PDB entry 2DLF | X-ray diffraction, 1.55 A resolution | chains L and H

Chain L:
Molecule: Protein (anti-dansyl immunoglobulin IGG2A(S)-kappa (light chain))
From: Mus musculus
Notes: fragment: fv fragment (vl domain) synonym: anti-dansyl fv fragment
UniProt: P01631 (KV2G_MOUSE); the construct lacks a stretch of the UniProt sequence, so the offset changes along the chain: 1-27 = UniProt 1-27; 28-108 = UniProt 33-113
Sequence (113 residues; numbered 1 to 108 plus 5 insertion-coded residues; the number before each row is that of its first residue; a row labelled like 27A-27E holds insertion residues (27A, then the next letters in order)):
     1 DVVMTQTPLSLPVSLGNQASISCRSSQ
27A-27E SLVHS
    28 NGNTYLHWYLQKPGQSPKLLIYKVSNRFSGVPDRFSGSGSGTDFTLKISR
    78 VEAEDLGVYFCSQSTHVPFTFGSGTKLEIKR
Construct notes: conflict Asn17 (Asp in P01631), Phe96 (Tyr101 in P01631), Ser100 (Gly105 in P01631)
UniProt features mapped onto this chain:
  - region: Asp1 to Cys23 (Framework-1), Trp35 to Tyr49 (Framework-2), Lys50 to Ser56 (Complementarity-determining-2), Gly57 to Cys88 (Framework-3), Ser89, Gln90, Thr92 to Pro95, Thr97 (Complementarity-determining-3), Phe98, Gly99, Gly101 to Lys107 (Framework-4)
Disulfides: Cys23-Cys88

Chain H:
Molecule: Protein (anti-dansyl immunoglobulin IGG2A(S) (heavy chain))
From: Mus musculus
Notes: fragment: fv fragment (vh domain) synonym: anti-dansyl fv fragment
UniProt: P01801 (HV32_MOUSE); aligned to UniProt positions 1-121 over residues 1-113 (the alignment contains insertions or deletions, so no single offset holds)
Sequence (124 residues; numbered 1 to 116 plus 8 insertion-coded residues; the number before each row is that of its first residue; a row labelled like 52A-52C holds insertion residues (52A, then the next letters in order)):
     1 EVKLEESGGGLVQPGGSMKLSCATSGFTFSDAWMDWVRQSPEKGLEWVAE
    51 IR
52A-52C NKA
    53 NNHATYYAESVKGRFTISRDDSKRRVYLQM
82A-82C NTL
    83 RAEDTGIYYCTGIYYHYP
100A-100B WF
   101 AYWGQGTLVTVSAEPR
Disordered / not traced: 113-116
Construct notes: conflict Thr24 (Ala43 in P01801), Ala49 (Gly68 in P01801), Asn52A (Ser72 in P01801), Arg76 (Ser98 in P01801), Arg77 (Ser99 in P01801), Thr82B (Ser106 in P01801), Gly94 (Pro119 in P01801), Tyr96 (Thr121 in P01801), Tyr97 (Thr122 in P01801), His98 (Gly123 in P01801), Pro100 (Ala124 in P01801); insertion (99)
Disulfides: Cys22-Cys92

Chain L / chain H interface:
Contacting residue pairs - 28 pairs, chain L then chain H:
  Tyr32(L) with Trp100A(H), hydrophobic
  His34(L) with Trp100A(H)
  Tyr36(L) with Trp100A(H); Phe100B(H), hydrogen bond (side chain-backbone); Trp103(H)
  Gln38(L) with Gln39(H), hydrogen bond; Tyr91(H), hydrogen bond
  Gln42(L) with Tyr91(H)
  Ser43(L) with Tyr91(H); Gly104(H), hydrogen bond (side chain-backbone)
  Pro44(L) with Tyr91(H); Trp103(H)
  Leu46(L) with Trp100A(H)
  Tyr49(L) with Tyr99(H); Trp100A(H), hydrophobic
  Phe55(L) with Tyr99(H); Tyr102(H)
  Phe87(L) with Gln39(H); Leu45(H), hydrophobic
  Ser91(L) with Trp100A(H)
  Val94(L) with Tyr58(H), hydrophobic
  Pro95(L) with Trp47(H), hydrophobic; Tyr58(H)
  Phe96(L) with Trp47(H); Trp100A(H), hydrophobic; Phe100B(H), hydrophobic
  Phe98(L) with Leu45(H); Trp103(H), hydrophobic
Interface residues without a listed pair, chain L (17 interface residues in all): Lys50
Interface residues without a listed pair, chain H (17 interface residues in all): Val37, Glu46, Ile95, Pro100, Ala101, Gln105

Summary:
The chain L/chain H interface involves 17 residues from each chain, with 4 hydrogen bonds. Polar pairs include
Tyr36(L)-Phe100B(H), Gln38(L)-Gln39(H) and Gln38(L)-Tyr91(H).
Here chain L is Protein (anti-dansyl immunoglobulin IGG2A(S)-kappa (light chain)) and chain H is Protein
(anti-dansyl immunoglobulin IGG2A(S) (heavy chain)), both from Mus musculus. Entry 2DLF (High resolution
crystal structure of the fv fragment from an anti-dansyl switch variant antibody IGG2A(S) crystallized ...)
was determined by X-ray diffraction (same publication as 1DLF).
